3CRP - chains B and C of the 4 polymer chains in the assembly; structure by X-ray diffraction, 1.70 A resolution.

== Chain B (and C) ==
Molecule: GCN4 leucine zipper
Source organism: Saccharomyces cerevisiae
Notes: chain C of this document is another copy of the same molecule, construct and numbering; everything in this record applies to it too
UniProtKB: P03069 (GCN4_YEAST); residues 4-34 here correspond to UniProt positions 251-281 (UniProt number = residue number + 247)
Chain sequence (34 residues; numbered 1 to 34; the number before each row is that of its first residue):
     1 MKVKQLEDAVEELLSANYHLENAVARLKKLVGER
Sequence notes: expression tag (1-3); engineered mutation Ala9 (Lys256 in P03069), Ala16 (Lys263 in P03069), Ala23 (Glu270 in P03069)
Bound ions: Na+: His19 (shared with His19(C) of chain C)
Curated features (UniProtKB/Swiss-Prot):
  - region: Leu6 to Leu27 (Leucine-zipper)

== Interface between chain B and chain C ==
Residue-residue contacts - 32 pairs, chain B then chain C:
  Lys2(B) - Leu30(C)
  Gln5(B) - Lys29(C)
  Gln5(B) - Leu30(C)
  Leu6(B) - Leu27(C)  hydrophobic
  Leu6(B) - Leu30(C)  hydrophobic
  Ala9(B) - Leu27(C)  hydrophobic
  Glu12(B) - His19(C)  salt bridge
  Glu12(B) - Asn22(C)  hydrogen bond
  Glu12(B) - Ala23(C)
  Glu12(B) - Arg26(C)  salt bridge
  Leu13(B) - Leu20(C)  hydrophobic
  Ser15(B) - His19(C)
  Ala16(B) - Ala16(C)
  Ala16(B) - His19(C)
  Ala16(B) - Leu20(C)  hydrophobic
  His19(B) - Glu12(C)  salt bridge
  His19(B) - Ser15(C)
  His19(B) - Ala16(C)
  His19(B) - His19(C)
  Leu20(B) - Leu13(C)  hydrophobic
  Leu20(B) - Ala16(C)  hydrophobic
  Asn22(B) - Glu12(C)  hydrogen bond
  Ala23(B) - Glu12(C)
  Ala23(B) - Leu13(C)  hydrophobic
  Arg26(B) - Gln5(C)  hydrogen bond
  Arg26(B) - Asp8(C)
  Leu27(B) - Leu6(C)  hydrophobic
  Leu27(B) - Ala9(C)  hydrophobic
  Lys29(B) - Gln5(C)
  Leu30(B) - Lys2(C)
  Leu30(B) - Gln5(C)
  Leu30(B) - Leu6(C)  hydrophobic
Interface residues without a listed pair, chain B (17 interface residues in all): Asp8

== Overview ==
Chain B and chain C each contribute 17 residues to their interface; the contacts include 3 hydrogen bonds and
3 salt bridges. Among the polar pairs are Glu12(B)-His19(C), Glu12(B)-Arg26(C) and Glu12(B)-Asn22(C).
Both chains are GCN4 leucine zipper (Saccharomyces cerevisiae). Entry 3CRP (A heterospecific leucine zipper
tetramer) was determined by X-ray diffraction together with 3CK4 from the same study.
